PDB entry 7XOD | electron microscopy, 3.27 A resolution | chains C and U of the 12 polymer chains in the assembly

# Chain C
Molecule: Spike glycoprotein
Organism: Severe acute respiratory syndrome coronavirus 2
UniProtKB: P0DTC2 (SPIKE_SARS2); aligned to UniProt positions 1-1270 over residues 4-1273 (the alignment contains insertions or deletions, so no single offset holds)
Chain sequence (1270 residues; each row starts with the number of its first residue):
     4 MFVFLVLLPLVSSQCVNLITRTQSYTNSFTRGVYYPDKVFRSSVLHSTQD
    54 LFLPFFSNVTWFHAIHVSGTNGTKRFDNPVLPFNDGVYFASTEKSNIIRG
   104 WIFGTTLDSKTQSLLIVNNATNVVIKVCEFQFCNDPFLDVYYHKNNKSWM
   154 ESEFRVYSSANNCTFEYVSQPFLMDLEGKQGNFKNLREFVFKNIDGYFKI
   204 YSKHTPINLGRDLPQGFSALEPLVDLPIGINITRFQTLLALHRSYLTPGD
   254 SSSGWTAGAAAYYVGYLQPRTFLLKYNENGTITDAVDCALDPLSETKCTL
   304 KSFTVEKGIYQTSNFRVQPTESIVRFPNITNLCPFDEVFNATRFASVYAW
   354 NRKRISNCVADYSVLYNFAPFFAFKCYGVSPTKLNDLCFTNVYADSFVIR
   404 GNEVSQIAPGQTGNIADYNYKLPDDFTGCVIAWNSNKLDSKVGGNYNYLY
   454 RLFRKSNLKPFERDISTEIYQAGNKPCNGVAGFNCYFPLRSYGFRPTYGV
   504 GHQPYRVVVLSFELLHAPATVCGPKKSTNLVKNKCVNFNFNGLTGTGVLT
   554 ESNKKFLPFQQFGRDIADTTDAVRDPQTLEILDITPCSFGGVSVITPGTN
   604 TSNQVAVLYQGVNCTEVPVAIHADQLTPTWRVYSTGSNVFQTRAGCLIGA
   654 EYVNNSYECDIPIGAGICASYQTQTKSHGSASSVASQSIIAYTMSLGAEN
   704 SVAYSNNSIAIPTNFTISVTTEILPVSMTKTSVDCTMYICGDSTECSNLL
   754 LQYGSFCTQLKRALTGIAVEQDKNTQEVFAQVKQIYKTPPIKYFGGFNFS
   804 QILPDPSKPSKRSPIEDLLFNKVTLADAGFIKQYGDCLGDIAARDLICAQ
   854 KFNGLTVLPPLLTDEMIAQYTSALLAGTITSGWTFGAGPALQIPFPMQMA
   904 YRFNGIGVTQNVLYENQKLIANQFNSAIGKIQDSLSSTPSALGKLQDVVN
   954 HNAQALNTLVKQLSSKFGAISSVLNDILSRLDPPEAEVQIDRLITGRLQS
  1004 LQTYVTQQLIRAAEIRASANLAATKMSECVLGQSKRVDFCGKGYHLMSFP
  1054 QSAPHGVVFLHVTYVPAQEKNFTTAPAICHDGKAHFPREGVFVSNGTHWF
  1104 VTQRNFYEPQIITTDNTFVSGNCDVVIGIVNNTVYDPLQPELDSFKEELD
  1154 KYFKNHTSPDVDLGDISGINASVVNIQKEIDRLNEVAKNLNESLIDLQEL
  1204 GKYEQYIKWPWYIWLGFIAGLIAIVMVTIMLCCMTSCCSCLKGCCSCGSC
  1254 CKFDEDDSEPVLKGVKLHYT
Unresolved in the structure: 4-26, 71-79, 143-156, 177-186, 211-214, 621-640, 677-689, 829-854, 1147-1273
Sequence notes: variant I22 (Thr19 in P0DTC2), S27 (Ala in P0DTC2), D142 (Gly in P0DTC2), G213 (Val in P0DTC2), D339 (Gly in P0DTC2), F371 (Ser in P0DTC2), P373 (Ser in P0DTC2), F375 (Ser in P0DTC2), A376 (Thr in P0DTC2), N405 (Asp in P0DTC2), S408 (Arg in P0DTC2), N417 (Lys in P0DTC2), K440 (Asn in P0DTC2), N477 (Ser in P0DTC2), K478 (Thr in P0DTC2), A484 (Glu in P0DTC2), R493 (Gln in P0DTC2), R498 (Gln in P0DTC2), Y501 (Asn in P0DTC2), H505 (Tyr in P0DTC2), G614 (Asp in P0DTC2), Y655 (His in P0DTC2), K679 (Asn in P0DTC2), H681 (Pro in P0DTC2), K764 (Asn in P0DTC2), Y796 (Asp in P0DTC2), H954 (Gln in P0DTC2), K969 (Asn in P0DTC2); engineered mutation G682 (Arg in P0DTC2), S683 (Arg in P0DTC2), S685 (Arg in P0DTC2), P817 (Phe in P0DTC2), P892 (Ala in P0DTC2), P899 (Ala in P0DTC2), P942 (Ala in P0DTC2), P986 (Lys in P0DTC2), P987 (Val in P0DTC2)
UniProt features mapped onto this chain:
  - lipidation (S-palmitoyl cysteine): C1243, C1250, C1253
  - glycosylation (N-linked (GlcNAc...) asparagine): N20 (complex), N125 (hybrid), N334 (complex), N606 (hybrid)
Disulfides: C131-C166, C291-C301, C336-C361, C379-C432, C391-C525, C480-C488, C538-C590, C617-C649, C662-C671, C738-C760, C743-C749, C1032-C1043, C1082-C1126
Covalent attachments: N-acetylglucosamine (NAG) linked to N165, N234, N282, N331, N603, N616, N657, N709, N801, N1074, N1098, N1134

# Chain U
Molecule: Heavy chain of JMB2002 Fab
Organism: Homo sapiens
Notes: antibody fragment or engineered binder
Chain sequence (229 residues; each row starts with the number of its first residue):
     1 QVQLVQSGAEVKKPGSSVKVSCKASGGTFSSYAISWVRQAPGQGLEWMGR
    51 IIPIFGTANYAQKFQGRVTITADESTSTAYMELSSLRSEDTAVYYCASLA
   101 SYSSGWEDVFDIWGQGTMVTVSSASTKGPSVFPLAPSSKSTSGGTAALGC
   151 LVKDYFPEPVTVSWNSGALTSGVHTFPAVLQSSGLYSLSSVVTVPSSSLG
   201 TQTYICNVNHKPSNTKVDKKVEPKSCDKT
Unresolved in the structure: 157, 226-229
Disulfides: C22-C96, C150-C206

# How chain C and chain U interact
Pairs across the interface - 29 pairs, chain C then chain U:
  R346(C) - G105(U)  hydrogen bond (side chain-backbone)
  R346(C) - W106(U)
  R346(C) - E107(U)
  S349(C) - S104(U)
  Y351(C) - S103(U)  hydrogen bond
  Y351(C) - S104(U)
  K444(C) - E107(U)  salt bridge
  K444(C) - D108(U)
  Y449(C) - I52(U)  hydrophobic
  Y449(C) - T57(U)
  Y449(C) - S101(U)
  Y449(C) - Y102(U)
  N450(C) - S101(U)  hydrogen bond (backbone-backbone)
  N450(C) - S103(U)
  N450(C) - S104(U)
  N450(C) - G105(U)  hydrogen bond (backbone-backbone)
  N450(C) - W106(U)  hydrogen bond (side chain-backbone)
  N450(C) - E107(U)  hydrogen bond
  L452(C) - F55(U)  hydrophobic
  L452(C) - Y102(U)
  L452(C) - S103(U)
  L452(C) - S104(U)
  Y489(C) - F55(U)
  F490(C) - S30(U)
  F490(C) - F55(U)  hydrophobic
  F490(C) - Y102(U)
  L492(C) - F55(U)
  R493(C) - F55(U)
  S494(C) - F55(U)
Also at the interface, not in a pair above, chain C (14 interface residues in all): F347, V483
Also at the interface, not in a pair above, chain U (14 interface residues in all): I54, E74

# Overview
Chain C and chain U each contribute 14 residues to their interface; the contacts include 6 hydrogen bonds and
1 salt bridge. Polar pairs include K444(C)-E107(U), R346(C)-G105(U) and Y351(C)-S103(U). N-acetylglucosamine
is covalently linked to N165(C), N234(C), N282(C), N331(C), N603(C) and N616(C) and 6 more.
Chain C is Spike glycoprotein (Severe acute respiratory syndrome coronavirus 2) and chain U is Heavy chain of
JMB2002 Fab (Homo sapiens); the structure, SARS-CoV-2 Omicron BA.2 Variant Spike Trimer with three JMB2002 Fab
Bound, was determined by electron microscopy (same publication as 7XO4, 7XO5, 7XO6, 7XO7, 7XO8, 7XO9 and 3
further entries).
